8DR3 - chains A and J of the 12 polymer chains in the assembly; structure by electron microscopy, 2.20 A resolution.

Chain A:
Protein: Replication factor C subunit 1
Organism: Saccharomyces cerevisiae
UniProtKB: P38630 (RFC1_YEAST); residues 1-861 here = UniProt positions 1-861
Chain sequence (918 residues; numbered 1 to 918; the number before each row is that of its first residue):
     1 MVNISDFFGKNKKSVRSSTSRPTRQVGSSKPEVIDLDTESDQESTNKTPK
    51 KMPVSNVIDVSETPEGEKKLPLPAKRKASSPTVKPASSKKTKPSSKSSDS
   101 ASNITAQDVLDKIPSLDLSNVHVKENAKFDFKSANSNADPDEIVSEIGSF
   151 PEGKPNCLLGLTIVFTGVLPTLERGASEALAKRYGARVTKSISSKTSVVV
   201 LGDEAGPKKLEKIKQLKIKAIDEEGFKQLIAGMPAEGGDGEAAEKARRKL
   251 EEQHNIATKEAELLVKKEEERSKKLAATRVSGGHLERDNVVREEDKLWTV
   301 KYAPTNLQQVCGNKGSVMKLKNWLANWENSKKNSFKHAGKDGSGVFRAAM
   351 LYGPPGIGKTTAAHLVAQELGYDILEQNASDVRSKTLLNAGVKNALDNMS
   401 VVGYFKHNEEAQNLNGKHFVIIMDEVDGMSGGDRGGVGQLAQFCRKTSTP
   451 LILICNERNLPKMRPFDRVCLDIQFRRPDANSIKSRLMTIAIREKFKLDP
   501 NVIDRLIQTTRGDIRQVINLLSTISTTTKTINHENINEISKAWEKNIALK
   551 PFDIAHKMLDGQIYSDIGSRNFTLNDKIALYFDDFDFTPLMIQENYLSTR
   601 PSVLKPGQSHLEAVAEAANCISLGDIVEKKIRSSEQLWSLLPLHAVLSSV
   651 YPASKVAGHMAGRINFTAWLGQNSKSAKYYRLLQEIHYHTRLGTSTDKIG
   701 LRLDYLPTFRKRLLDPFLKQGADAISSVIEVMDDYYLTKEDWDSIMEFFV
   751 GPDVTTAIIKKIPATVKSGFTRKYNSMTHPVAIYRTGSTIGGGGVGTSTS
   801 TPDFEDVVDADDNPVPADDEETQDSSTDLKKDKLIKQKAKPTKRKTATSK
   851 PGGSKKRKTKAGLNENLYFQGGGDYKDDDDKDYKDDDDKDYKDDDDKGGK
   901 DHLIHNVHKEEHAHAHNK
Not modelled in the structure: 1-102, 119-148, 282-287, 408-412, 787-918
Sequence notes: expression tag (862-918)
Ion coordination: Mg2+: Thr360 (together with ATP-gamma-S)
Small-molecule neighbours: ATP-gamma-S (AGS; phosphothiophosphoric acid-adenylate ester): Thr299, Tyr302, Ala303, Pro304, Gln309, Val310, Cys311, Pro354, Pro355, Gly356, Ile357, Gly358, Lys359, Thr360, Thr361, Asn456, Arg486, Ile514, Arg515, Ile518
Curated features (UniProtKB/Swiss-Prot):
  - motif (Nuclear localization signal): Lys830 to Leu834, Lys855 to Lys860
  - binding site (ATP): Thr299, Cys311, Gly353 to Thr361, Asn456
  - modified residue: Thr38 (Phosphothreonine), Ser40 (Phosphoserine), Thr63 (Phosphothreonine)
  - mutagenesis: Asp427 (D427H: In cs mutant CDC44-2; causes cell cycle arrest), Gly436 (G436R: In cs mutant CDC44-3/4; causes cell cycle arrest), Gly512 (G512A: In cs mutant CDC44-9; no effect), Asp513 (D513N: In cs mutants CDC44-1/5/8 and CDC44-9; causes cell cycle arrest)
Reported in the primary citation:
  - binding site for the 13-nt DNA strand: Gly167, Arg174, Lys208, Lys209, Lys314, Gly315, His556, Ile664
  - binding site for the 13-nt DNA strand: Thr189, Lys190, Ser191, Ser193, Ser194, Asn459, Gln474, Arg477, Phe552, Phe587, Phe666, Leu670

Chain J:
Molecule: 18-nt DNA strand
Organism: Saccharomyces cerevisiae
Sequence (18 nucleotides; row label = number of the first residue in the row):
    13 CCCCCCGGCCCCCCCGGC

Interface between chain A and chain J:
Contacting residue pairs - 9 pairs, chain A then chain J:
  Gly432(A) - DC25(J)  sugar contact
  Arg434(A) - DC23(J)  hydrogen bond to the base
  Arg434(A) - DC24(J)  hydrogen bond to the base
  Phe582(A) - DG29(J)  stacking on the base
  Gln636(A) - DG28(J)  base contact
  Trp638(A) - DG28(J)  stacking on the base
  Trp638(A) - DG29(J)  sugar contact
  Leu641(A) - DG29(J)  sugar contact
  Pro642(A) - DG29(J)  phosphate contact
Interface residues without a listed pair, chain A (10 interface residues in all): Gly431, Arg632, Ser639

Summary:
10 residues of chain A and 5 residues of chain J are in contact; the contacts include 2 hydrogen bonds and 2
aromatic stacking contacts. Polar contacts include Arg434(A)-DC23(J) and Arg434(A)-DC24(J). Bound to chain A:
ATP-gamma-S. From the paper: a binding site for the 13-nt DNA strand at Gly167(A), Arg174(A) and Lys208(A)
among others.
Chain A is Replication factor C subunit 1 and chain J is an 18-nt DNA strand, both from Saccharomyces
cerevisiae; the structure, Closed state of RFC:PCNA bound to a 3' ss/dsDNA junction (DNA2) with NTD, was
determined by electron microscopy, deposited together with 8DQW, 8DQX, 8DQZ, 8DR0, 8DR1, 8DR4 and 3 further
entries.
